PDB entry 6MTM | X-ray diffraction, 3.00 A resolution | chains A and C of the 5 polymer chains in the assembly

# Chain A
Name: HLA class I histocompatibility antigen, B-37 alpha chain
From: Homo sapiens
Reference sequence: P18463 (1B37_HUMAN); residues 1-276 here correspond to UniProt positions 25-300 (UniProt number = residue number + 24)
Amino-acid sequence (276 residues; row label = number of the first residue in the row):
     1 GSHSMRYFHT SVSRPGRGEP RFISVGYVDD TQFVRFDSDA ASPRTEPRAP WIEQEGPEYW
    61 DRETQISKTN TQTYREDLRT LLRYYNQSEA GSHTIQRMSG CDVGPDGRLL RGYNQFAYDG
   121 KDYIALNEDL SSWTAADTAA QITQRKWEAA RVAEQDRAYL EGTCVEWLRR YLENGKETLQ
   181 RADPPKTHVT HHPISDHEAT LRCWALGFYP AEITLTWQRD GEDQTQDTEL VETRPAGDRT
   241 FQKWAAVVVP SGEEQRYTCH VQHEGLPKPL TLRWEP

# Chain C
Name: NP338 influenza peptide
Amino-acid sequence (9 residues; row label = number of the first residue in the row):
     1 FEDLRVLSF

# Chain A / chain C interface
Pairs across the interface (47; chain A residue first):
  Met5(A) - Phe1(C)
  Tyr7(A) - Phe1(C)  hydrogen bond (side chain-backbone)
  Tyr7(A) - Glu2(C)
  His9(A) - Glu2(C)  salt bridge
  Ser24(A) - Glu2(C)  hydrogen bond
  Tyr59(A) - Phe1(C)  hydrophobic
  Glu63(A) - Phe1(C)
  Glu63(A) - Glu2(C)  hydrogen bond (side chain-backbone)
  Ile66(A) - Glu2(C)
  Ile66(A) - Asp3(C)
  Ile66(A) - Leu4(C)
  Thr69(A) - Leu4(C)
  Asn70(A) - Glu2(C)  hydrogen bond
  Asn70(A) - Asp3(C)
  Asn70(A) - Leu4(C)
  Asn70(A) - Arg5(C)  hydrogen bond (side chain-backbone)
  Thr73(A) - Arg5(C)
  Tyr74(A) - Arg5(C)
  Glu76(A) - Ser8(C)
  Asp77(A) - Arg5(C)  salt bridge
  Asp77(A) - Ser8(C)
  Asp77(A) - Phe9(C)  hydrogen bond (side chain-backbone)
  Thr80(A) - Phe9(C)
  Leu81(A) - Phe9(C)  hydrophobic
  Tyr84(A) - Phe9(C)  hydrogen bond (side chain-backbone)
  Arg97(A) - Arg5(C)
  Phe116(A) - Arg5(C)
  Phe116(A) - Phe9(C)  hydrophobic
  Tyr123(A) - Phe9(C)  hydrophobic
  Thr143(A) - Phe9(C)  hydrogen bond (side chain-backbone)
  Lys146(A) - Leu7(C)
  Lys146(A) - Ser8(C)  hydrogen bond
  Lys146(A) - Phe9(C)  hydrogen bond (side chain-backbone)
  Trp147(A) - Arg5(C)
  Trp147(A) - Leu7(C)  hydrogen bond (side chain-backbone)
  Trp147(A) - Ser8(C)  hydrogen bond (side chain-backbone)
  Trp147(A) - Phe9(C)  hydrophobic
  Ala150(A) - Leu7(C)  hydrophobic
  Val152(A) - Val6(C)  hydrophobic
  Val152(A) - Leu7(C)  hydrophobic
  Gln155(A) - Val6(C)
  Asp156(A) - Val6(C)
  Tyr159(A) - Phe1(C)  hydrogen bond (side chain-backbone)
  Tyr159(A) - Glu2(C)
  Tyr159(A) - Asp3(C)
  Trp167(A) - Phe1(C)  hydrophobic
  Tyr171(A) - Phe1(C)  hydrogen bond (side chain-backbone)
Interface residues without a listed pair, chain A (33 interface residues in all): Phe33, Ile95, Ile124, Thr163

# In short
33 residues of chain A and 9 residues of chain C are in contact; the contacts include 14 hydrogen bonds and 2
salt bridges. Polar pairs include His9(A)-Glu2(C), Asp77(A)-Arg5(C) and Tyr7(A)-Phe1(C).
Here chain A is HLA class I histocompatibility antigen, B-37 alpha chain (Homo sapiens) and chain C is NP338
influenza peptide. Entry 6MTM (Crystal Structure of EM2 TCR in complex with HLA-B*37:01-NP338) was determined
by X-ray diffraction, deposited together with 6MT3, 6MT4, 6MT5, 6MT6 and 6MTL.
